Entry 8DYF (X-ray diffraction, 2.02 A resolution); this record covers chains A and B.

Chain A (and B):
Protein: Interleukin-17A
Organism: Homo sapiens
Notes: chain B of this document is another copy of the same molecule, construct and numbering; everything in this record applies to it too
UniProtKB: Q16552 (IL17_HUMAN); numbering as in UniProt (aligned over 34-155)
Sequence (127 residues; row label = number of the first residue in the row):
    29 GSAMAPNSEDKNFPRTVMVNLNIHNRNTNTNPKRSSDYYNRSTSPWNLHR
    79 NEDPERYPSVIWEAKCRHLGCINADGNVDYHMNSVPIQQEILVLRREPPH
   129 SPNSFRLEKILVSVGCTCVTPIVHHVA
Disordered / not traced: 29-43, 57-63, 153-155 (chain B: 29-43, 50-57, 126-131, 152-155)
Differences from the reference sequence: expression tag (29-33); engineered mutation Ser129 (Cys in Q16552)
Disulfide bonds: Cys94-Cys144, Cys99-Cys146
Residues lining bound ligands: U5I ((5M)-3-[({2-[2-(2-{2-[2-({[(5M)-3-carboxy-5-(5,8-dihydroquinolin-4-yl)phenyl]amino}methyl)phenoxy]ethoxy}ethoxy)ethoxy]phenyl}methyl)amino]-5-(quinolin-4-yl)benzoic acid): Arg69, Ser70, Thr71, Cys99, Ile100, Asn101, Ala102, Asp103, Gly104, Asp107, His109, Met110, Cys146, Thr148, Val151
Reported in the primary citation:
  - binding site for U5I: His109

Chain A / chain B interface:
Residue-residue contacts - 87 pairs, chain A then chain B:
  Thr44(A) with Val47(B); Leu49(B)
  Val45(A) with Val45(B); Met46(B); Val47(B), hydrogen bond (backbone-backbone); Leu49(B), hydrophobic; Phe133(B), hydrophobic
  Met46(A) with Val45(B); Met46(B), hydrophobic; Ser132(B); Phe133(B), hydrogen bond (backbone-backbone)
  Val47(A) with Thr44(B); Val45(B), hydrogen bond (backbone-backbone); Val47(B), hydrophobic; Leu122(B), hydrophobic; Phe133(B); Leu135(B), hydrophobic
  Asn48(A) with Thr44(B); Glu125(B), hydrogen bond; Phe133(B), hydrogen bond (backbone-backbone); Arg134(B); Leu135(B), hydrogen bond (backbone-backbone)
  Leu49(A) with Val45(B), hydrophobic
  Asn50(A) with Arg134(B); Leu135(B), hydrogen bond (side chain-backbone)
  His52(A) with Leu135(B), hydrogen bond (side chain-backbone)
  Tyr66(A) with Val113(B), hydrophobic; Pro114(B)
  Arg69(A) with Val147(B); Thr148(B), hydrogen bond (backbone-backbone); Pro149(B); Val151(B)
  Ser70(A) with Thr145(B), hydrogen bond; Cys146(B); Val147(B)
  Thr71(A) with Met110(B); Cys146(B), hydrogen bond (backbone-backbone)
  Ser72(A) with Thr145(B), hydrogen bond
  Trp74(A) with Ile115(B), hydrophobic; Thr145(B)
  Pro86(A) with Leu120(B)
  Met110(A) with Thr71(B)
  Val113(A) with Tyr66(B)
  Pro114(A) with Tyr66(B)
  Ile115(A) with Ile115(B), hydrophobic; Val142(B), hydrophobic; Cys144(B)
  Gln116(A) with Pro60(B); Val142(B)
  Gln117(A) with Lys61(B), hydrogen bond; Val142(B)
  Glu118(A) with Thr58(B), hydrogen bond; Asn59(B)
  Ile119(A) with Ile119(B), hydrophobic
  Leu120(A) with Tyr85(B), hydrophobic; Pro86(B); Leu120(B)
  Pro130(A) with Met46(B)
  Asn131(A) with Met46(B); Asn48(B)
  Ser132(A) with Met46(B), hydrogen bond (backbone-backbone)
  Phe133(A) with Met46(B); Val47(B); Asn48(B), hydrogen bond (backbone-backbone)
  Arg134(A) with Asn48(B)
  Leu135(A) with Asn48(B), hydrogen bond (backbone-backbone); Leu49(B), hydrophobic; Tyr85(B), hydrophobic; Leu122(B), hydrophobic
  Lys137(A) with Tyr85(B)
  Leu139(A) with Pro60(B)
  Val142(A) with Ile115(B), hydrophobic; Gln117(B); Val142(B), hydrophobic
  Cys144(A) with Ile115(B); Thr145(B), hydrogen bond (backbone-side chain)
  Thr145(A) with Ser70(B), hydrogen bond; Ser72(B), hydrogen bond; Cys144(B), hydrogen bond (side chain-backbone); Thr145(B)
  Cys146(A) with Ser70(B), hydrogen bond (backbone-side chain); Thr71(B), hydrogen bond (backbone-backbone)
  Val147(A) with Tyr66(B), hydrophobic; Arg69(B); Ser70(B)
  Thr148(A) with Arg69(B), hydrogen bond (backbone-backbone)
  Pro149(A) with Arg69(B)
Also at the interface, not in a pair above, chain A (44 interface residues in all): Tyr85, Leu122, Glu125, Val140, Gly143
Also at the interface, not in a pair above, chain B (42 interface residues in all): Trp74, Glu136, Val140, Gly143

In short:
44 residues of chain A and 42 residues of chain B are in contact, with 24 hydrogen bonds. Polar contacts
include Asn48(A)-Glu125(B), Asn50(A)-Leu135(B) and His52(A)-Leu135(B). Ligands of chain A: compound U5I. The
paper reports a binding site for U5I at His109(A).
Both chains are Interleukin-17A (Homo sapiens). Entry 8DYF (IL17A homodimer bound to Compound 10) was
determined by X-ray diffraction, deposited together with 8DYG, 8DYH and 8DYI.
